5T2O - chains A and B of the 3 polymer chains in the assembly; structure by X-ray diffraction, 2.80 A resolution.

== Chain A ==
Name: I-OnuI_e-ag011377
From: synthetic construct
Sequence (302 residues; each row starts with the number of its first residue):
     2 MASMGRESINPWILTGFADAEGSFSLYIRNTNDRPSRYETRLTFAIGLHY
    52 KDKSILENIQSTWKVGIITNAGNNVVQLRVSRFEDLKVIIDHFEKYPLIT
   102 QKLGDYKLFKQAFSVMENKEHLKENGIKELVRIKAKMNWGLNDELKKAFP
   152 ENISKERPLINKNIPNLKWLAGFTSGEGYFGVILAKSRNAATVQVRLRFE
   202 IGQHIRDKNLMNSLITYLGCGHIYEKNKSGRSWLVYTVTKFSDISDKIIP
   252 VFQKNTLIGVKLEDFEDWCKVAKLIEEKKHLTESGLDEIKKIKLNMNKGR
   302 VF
Not modelled in the structure: 2-7, 188-190
Metal / ion sites: Ca2+ site 1: Ala21, Glu178 (shared with DC14(B) of chain B; 1 residue of chain C); Ca2+ site 2: Glu22, Gly177 (shared with DT15(B) of chain B; 1 residue of chain C)

== Chain B ==
Molecule: 26-nt DNA strand
Sequence (26 nucleotides; each row starts with the number of its first residue; numbers below 1 keep their minus sign (DG-1 is residue -1)):
    -1 GGGGCCGGAAAATTTCTACGTCTGCG
Metal / ion sites: Ca2+ site 1: DC14 (shared with Ala21(A), Glu178(A) of chain A; 1 residue of chain C); Ca2+ site 2: DT15 (shared with Glu22(A), Gly177(A) of chain A; 1 residue of chain C)

== Interface between chain A and chain B ==
Pairs across the interface (57; chain A residue first):
  Glu22(A) with DT15(B), phosphate contact
  Arg38(A) with DG2(B), salt bridge to the phosphate
  Glu40(A) with DC4(B), hydrogen bond to the base
  Thr41(A) with DC3(B), phosphate contact
  Arg42(A) with DC4(B), hydrogen bond to the base; DG5(B), hydrogen bond to the base; DG6(B), base contact
  Ile68(A) with DG5(B), phosphate contact; DG6(B), phosphate contact
  Thr70(A) with DG6(B), sugar contact; DA7(B), hydrogen bond to the base
  Asn71(A) with DA7(B), hydrogen bond to the phosphate
  Ala72(A) with DA8(B), base contact
  Gln78(A) with DA8(B), hydrogen bond to the base
  Arg80(A) with DA7(B), base contact; DA8(B), base contact
  Ser82(A) with DC4(B), phosphate contact
  Arg83(A) with DC4(B), salt bridge to the phosphate; DG5(B), salt bridge to the phosphate
  Phe84(A) with DC4(B), hydrogen bond to the phosphate
  Lys120(A) with DC3(B), salt bridge to the phosphate
  His122(A) with DC3(B), salt bridge to the phosphate
  Leu123(A) with DG2(B), sugar contact
  Trp140(A) with DT11(B), sugar contact; DT12(B), sugar contact
  Gly177(A) with DT15(B), phosphate contact
  Glu178(A) with DC14(B), phosphate contact; DT15(B), phosphate contact
  Gly179(A) with DT15(B), sugar contact; DA16(B), phosphate contact
  Tyr180(A) with DT15(B), sugar contact; DA16(B), phosphate contact; DC17(B), base contact
  Leu185(A) with DG18(B), phosphate contact
  Ala186(A) with DT19(B), base contact
  Lys187(A) with DT19(B), hydrogen bond to the phosphate
  Arg197(A) with DT19(B), hydrogen bond to the base; DC20(B), base contact
  Arg199(A) with DC17(B), base contact; DG18(B), hydrogen bond to the base
  Glu201(A) with DA16(B), base contact; DC17(B), hydrogen bond to the base
  Gly203(A) with DC14(B), sugar contact; DT15(B), base contact
  Gln204(A) with DC14(B), hydrogen bond to the phosphate
  His205(A) with DT13(B), phosphate contact; DC14(B), hydrogen bond to the phosphate
  Lys227(A) with DA16(B), base contact; DC17(B), base contact
  Lys229(A) with DT13(B), hydrogen bond to the base
  Arg232(A) with DT12(B), salt bridge to the phosphate; DT13(B), salt bridge to the phosphate
  Trp234(A) with DC14(B), base contact
  Lys262(A) with DT15(B), sugar contact
  Asn298(A) with DC17(B), hydrogen bond to the phosphate
  Lys299(A) with DA16(B), phosphate contact; DC17(B), phosphate contact
Interface residues without a listed pair, chain A (41 interface residues in all): Thr32, Ile184, Gly300
Interface residues without a listed pair, chain B (18 interface residues in all): DA10

== Summary ==
41 residues of chain A and 18 residues of chain B are in contact; the contacts include 15 hydrogen bonds and 7
salt bridges. Among the polar pairs are Glu40(A)-DC4(B), Arg42(A)-DC4(B) and Arg42(A)-DG5(B). Ala21(A),
Glu178(A) and DC14(B) coordinate Ca2+ site 1.
Here chain A is I-OnuI_e-ag011377 (synthetic construct) and chain B is a 26-nt DNA strand. Entry 5T2O
(Engineered variant of I-OnuI meganuclease targeting the Anopheles AGAP011377 gene; harbors 53 point mutations
relative to ...) was determined by X-ray diffraction (same publication as 5T2H and 5T2N).
